7EXB - chains A and B; structure by X-ray diffraction, 2.40 A resolution.

[Chain A]
Protein: Sugar phosphate isomerase/epimerase
Organism: [Eubacterium] cellulosolvens 6
UniProt: I5AX50 (I5AX50_EUBCE); residue numbers follow UniProt; this construct covers 1-290
Sequence (290 residues; numbered 1 to 290; the number before each row is that of its first residue):
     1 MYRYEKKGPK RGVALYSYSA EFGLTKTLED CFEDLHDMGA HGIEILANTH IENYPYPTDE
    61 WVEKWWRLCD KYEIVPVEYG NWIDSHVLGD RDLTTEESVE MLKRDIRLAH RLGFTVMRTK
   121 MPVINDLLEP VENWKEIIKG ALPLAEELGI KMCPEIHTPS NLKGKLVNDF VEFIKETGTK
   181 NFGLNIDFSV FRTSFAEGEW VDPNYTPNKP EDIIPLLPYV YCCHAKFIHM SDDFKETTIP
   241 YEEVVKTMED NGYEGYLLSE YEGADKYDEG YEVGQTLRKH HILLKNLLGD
Ion coordination: Mn2+: E155, D187, H224, E260
What the authors report for this chain:
  - specificity-determining residues: L128 (from molecular simulation)

[Chain B]
Protein: DfgB
Organism: [Eubacterium] cellulosolvens 6
UniProt: I5AX49 (I5AX49_EUBCE); numbering as in UniProt (aligned over 1-147)
Sequence (160 residues; each row starts with the number of its first residue):
     1 MEKQVIQSVG FRNIKNGNGE ITGFQFKVKL PYYRGVFLSQ IRPGTLFVDG QKIEKDQITW
    61 TINGEEYTNQ EMRGDFKTHW ATTKPAVLKV KMPGGLAQGY HDLKYGFCFT SSYMPPIIQD
   121 GLDPDKESMV YMPEFGHHVN ERRLLIVKLA AALEHHHHHH
Not modelled in the structure: 152-160
Differences from the reference sequence: expression tag (148-160)
What the authors report for this chain:
  - specificity-determining residues: P115 (from molecular simulation)

[Chain A / chain B interface]
Pairs across the interface (43):
  Y16(A) with Y33(B), hydrophobic; E134(B), hydrogen bond
  S19(A) with Y33(B)
  G23(A) with T83(B)
  L24(A) with M1(B); E2(B); K29(B)
  L46(A) with Y33(B), hydrophobic
  N48(A) with R34(B); G35(B), hydrogen bond (backbone-backbone); F37(B); H79(B), hydrogen bond
  T49(A) with Y33(B), hydrogen bond (side chain-backbone); R34(B)
  Y54(A) with H79(B)
  W82(A) with Y33(B); R34(B); Y113(B)
  D84(A) with Q40(B); S112(B), hydrogen bond
  H86(A) with S112(B)
  V87(A) with F37(B), hydrophobic; S39(B), hydrogen bond (backbone-side chain); Q40(B); F76(B), hydrophobic
  L88(A) with S39(B); R73(B); G74(B); F76(B), hydrophobic
  G89(A) with R42(B)
  L93(A) with F76(B), hydrophobic
  E97(A) with F76(B)
  M121(A) with Y113(B)
  P122(A) with S112(B)
  V123(A) with S112(B), hydrogen bond (backbone-backbone); Y113(B); M114(B); Q119(B)
  N125(A) with P116(B)
  L128(A) with P115(B), hydrophobic
  A264(A) with P133(B), hydrophobic
  Y267(A) with P133(B), hydrophobic; E134(B)
Also at the interface, not in a pair above, chain A (28 interface residues in all): P55, R91, K120, I124, D126
Also at the interface, not in a pair above, chain B (25 interface residues in all): K3, I117

[Summary]
Chain A and chain B form an interface of 28 and 25 residues respectively, with 7 hydrogen bonds. Among the
polar pairs are Y16(A)-E134(B), N48(A)-H79(B) and T49(A)-Y33(B). E155(A), D187(A), H224(A) and E260(A)
coordinate Mn2+. The paper reports specificity determinants L128(A) and P115(B).
Here chain A is Sugar phosphate isomerase/epimerase and chain B is DfgB, both from [Eubacterium]
cellulosolvens 6. Entry 7EXB (DfgA-DfgB complex apo 2.4 angstrom) was determined by X-ray diffraction together
with 7DRD, 7DRE, 7EXZ, 7BVR and 7BVS from the same study.
